Entry 6ZP6 (X-ray diffraction, 2.80 A resolution); this record covers chains B and C of the 28 polymer chains in the assembly.

Chain B:
Molecule: Proteasome subunit alpha type-3
From: Saccharomyces cerevisiae S288C
Notes: EC 3.4.25.1
UniProtKB: P23638 (PSA3_YEAST); residues 0-257 here correspond to UniProt positions 1-258 (UniProt number = residue number + 1)
Chain sequence (258 residues; numbered 0 to 257; the number before each row is that of its first residue; numbering starts at 0):
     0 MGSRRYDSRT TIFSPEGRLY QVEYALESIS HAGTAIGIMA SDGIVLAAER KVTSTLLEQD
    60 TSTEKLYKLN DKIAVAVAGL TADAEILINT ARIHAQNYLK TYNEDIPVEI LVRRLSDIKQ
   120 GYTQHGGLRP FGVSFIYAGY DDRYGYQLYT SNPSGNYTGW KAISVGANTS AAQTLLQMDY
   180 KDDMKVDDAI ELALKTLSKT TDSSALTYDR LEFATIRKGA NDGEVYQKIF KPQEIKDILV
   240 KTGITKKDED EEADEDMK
Unresolved in the structure: 0, 245-257

Chain C:
Molecule: Proteasome subunit alpha type-4
From: Saccharomyces cerevisiae S288C
Notes: EC 3.4.25.1
UniProtKB: P40303 (PSA4_YEAST); residues -1 to 252 here correspond to UniProt positions 1-254 (UniProt number = residue number + 2)
Chain sequence (254 residues; numbered -1 to 252; the number before each row is that of its first residue; numbers below 1 keep their minus sign (Met-1 is residue -1)):
    -1 MSGYDRALSI FSPDGHIFQV EYALEAVKRG TCAVGVKGKN CVVLGCERRS TLKLQDTRIT
    59 PSKVSKIDSH VVLSFSGLNA DSRILIEKAR VEAQSHRLTL EDPVTVEYLT RYVAGVQQRY
   119 TQSGGVRPFG VSTLIAGFDP RDDEPKLYQT EPSGIYSSWS AQTIGRNSKT VREFLEKNYD
   179 RKEPPATVEE CVKLTVRSLL EVVQTGAKNI EITVVKPDSD IVALSSEEIN QYVTQIEQEK
   239 QEQQEQDKKK KSNH
Unresolved in the structure: -1 to 0, 241-252

How chain B and chain C interact:
Pairs across the interface - 74 pairs, chain B then chain C:
  Arg3(B) - Arg4(C)
  Asp6(B) - Tyr2(C)  hydrogen bond
  Asp6(B) - Arg4(C)  salt bridge
  Arg8(B) - Arg4(C)
  Thr10(B) - Leu6(C)
  Thr10(B) - Arg125(C)
  Ile11(B) - Leu6(C)  hydrophobic
  Ile11(B) - Gln17(C)
  Phe12(B) - Gln17(C)  hydrogen bond (backbone-side chain)
  Phe12(B) - Tyr20(C)  hydrophobic
  Phe12(B) - Ala21(C)  hydrophobic
  Phe12(B) - Leu76(C)  hydrophobic
  Phe12(B) - Arg125(C)
  Phe12(B) - Pro126(C)
  Phe12(B) - Gly128(C)
  Ser13(B) - Tyr20(C)
  Pro14(B) - Tyr20(C)  hydrophobic
  Pro14(B) - Glu23(C)
  Glu15(B) - Glu23(C)
  Glu15(B) - Arg27(C)  hydrogen bond (backbone-side chain)
  Gly16(B) - Tyr20(C)
  Gly16(B) - Glu23(C)
  Gly16(B) - Ala24(C)
  Gly16(B) - Arg27(C)
  Arg17(B) - Arg27(C)
  Leu18(B) - Leu76(C)  hydrophobic
  Leu18(B) - Arg125(C)
  Met38(B) - Asp54(C)
  Arg112(B) - Arg81(C)
  Ser115(B) - Arg81(C)  hydrogen bond (backbone-side chain)
  Asp116(B) - Arg81(C)  salt bridge
  Asp116(B) - Ile82(C)
  Gln119(B) - Ala78(C)
  Gln119(B) - Asp79(C)
  Gln119(B) - Ile82(C)
  Thr122(B) - Arg125(C)  hydrogen bond (backbone-side chain)
  Gln123(B) - Tyr118(C)
  Gln123(B) - Gly123(C)
  Gln123(B) - Val124(C)
  Gln123(B) - Arg125(C)  hydrogen bond (backbone-backbone)
  Gln123(B) - Phe127(C)
  His124(B) - Gly123(C)
  His124(B) - Val124(C)
  Gly125(B) - Tyr2(C)
  Gly125(B) - Gly123(C)
  Gly126(B) - Tyr2(C)
  Tyr143(B) - Arg56(C)  hydrogen bond (backbone-side chain)
  Tyr143(B) - Ile57(C)  hydrophobic
  Tyr145(B) - Arg56(C)  hydrogen bond (backbone-side chain)
  Gln146(B) - Ile57(C)
  Leu147(B) - Ile57(C)
  Tyr148(B) - Ile57(C)
  Ser153(B) - Ala78(C)
  Gly154(B) - Ala78(C)
  Gly154(B) - Arg81(C)  hydrogen bond (backbone-side chain)
  Asn155(B) - Asn77(C)
  Asn155(B) - Ala78(C)
  Tyr156(B) - Pro59(C)  hydrophobic
  Tyr156(B) - Arg81(C)
  Gly158(B) - Gln53(C)
  Gly158(B) - Asp54(C)  hydrogen bond (backbone-backbone)
  Gly158(B) - Thr58(C)  hydrogen bond (backbone-side chain)
  Trp159(B) - Leu50(C)  hydrophobic
  Trp159(B) - Lys51(C)
  Trp159(B) - Leu52(C)
  Trp159(B) - Gln53(C)
  Trp159(B) - Asp54(C)
  Lys160(B) - Leu52(C)  hydrogen bond (backbone-backbone)
  Lys160(B) - Gln53(C)
  Lys160(B) - Asp54(C)
  Ala161(B) - Leu52(C)
  Gln172(B) - Leu52(C)
  Leu175(B) - Leu52(C)  hydrophobic
  Gln176(B) - Leu52(C)
Other interface residues (no listed pair), chain B (41 interface residues in all): Glu108, Thr157, Tyr179

Overview:
41 residues of chain B and 31 residues of chain C are in contact; the contacts include 12 hydrogen bonds and 2
salt bridges. Among the polar pairs are Asp6(B)-Arg4(C), Asp116(B)-Arg81(C) and Asp6(B)-Tyr2(C).
Here chain B is Proteasome subunit alpha type-3 and chain C is Proteasome subunit alpha type-4, both from
Saccharomyces cerevisiae S288C. Entry 6ZP6 (Yeast 20S proteasome in complex with glidobactin-like natural
product HB334) was determined by X-ray diffraction, deposited together with 6ZOU and 6ZP8.
